PDB entry 9K42 | electron microscopy, 3.14 A resolution | chains B and J of the 10 polymer chains in the assembly

Chain B:
Name: Histone H4
Organism: Arabidopsis thaliana
UniProt: P59259 (H4_ARATH); residues 0-102 here correspond to UniProt positions 1-103 (UniProt number = residue number + 1)
Chain sequence (103 residues; each row starts with the number of its first residue; numbering starts at 0):
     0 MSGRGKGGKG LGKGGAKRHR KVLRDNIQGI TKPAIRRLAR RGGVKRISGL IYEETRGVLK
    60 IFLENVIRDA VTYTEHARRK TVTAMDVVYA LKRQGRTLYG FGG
Unresolved in the structure: 0-21, 102
Swiss-Prot annotation at these positions:
  - DNA-binding region: Lys16 to Lys20

Chain J:
Molecule: Widom 601 DNA
Sequence (147 nucleotides; numbered -73 to 73; the number before each row is that of its first residue; numbers below 1 keep their minus sign (DA-73 is residue -73)):
   -73 ACAGGATGTA TATATCTGAC ACGTGCCTGG AGACTAGGGA GTAATCCCCT TGGCGGTTAA
   -13 AACGCGGGGG ACAGCGCGTA CGTGCGTTTA AGCGGTGCTA GAGCTGTCTA CGACCAATTG
    47 AGCGGCCTCG GCACCGGGAT TCTCCAG
Unresolved in the structure: -73, 73

How chain B and chain J interact:
Pairs across the interface - 14 pairs, chain B then chain J:
  Arg35(B) - DG8(J)  salt bridge to the phosphate
  Arg39(B) - DG8(J)  salt bridge to the phosphate
  Lys44(B) - DG8(J)  phosphate contact
  Arg45(B) - DC7(J)  hydrogen bond to the sugar
  Arg45(B) - DG8(J)  phosphate contact
  Ile46(B) - DC7(J)  sugar contact
  Ile46(B) - DG8(J)  hydrogen bond to the phosphate
  Ser47(B) - DC7(J)  hydrogen bond to the phosphate
  Gly48(B) - DC7(J)  hydrogen bond to the phosphate
  Arg78(B) - DA28(J)  phosphate contact
  Arg78(B) - DG29(J)  phosphate contact
  Lys79(B) - DG27(J)  phosphate contact
  Lys79(B) - DA28(J)  hydrogen bond to the phosphate
  Thr80(B) - DA28(J)  hydrogen bond to the phosphate
Interface residues without a listed pair, chain B (12 interface residues in all): Tyr51, Arg77
Interface residues without a listed pair, chain J (6 interface residues in all): DT9

In short:
12 residues of chain B face 6 of chain J across their interface; the contacts include 6 hydrogen bonds and 2
salt bridges. Among the polar pairs are Arg45(B)-DC7(J), Ile46(B)-DG8(J) and Ser47(B)-DC7(J). Curated
annotation (UniProt) lists a DNA-binding region on chain B.
Chain B is Histone H4 (Arabidopsis thaliana) and chain J is Widom 601 DNA; the structure, Cryo-EM structure of
Arabidopsis thaliana H2A-nucleosome with 147bp Widom 601 DNA (C2 symmetry), was determined by electron
microscopy, deposited together with 9K40 and 9K41.
